PDB entry 8W04 | X-ray diffraction, 2.91 A resolution | chains A and B

[Chain A (and B)]
Name: DUF1735 domain-containing protein
Source organism: Bacteroides faecium
Notes: chain B of this document is another copy of the same molecule, construct and numbering; everything in this record applies to it too
Reference sequence: A0A6H0KVH8 (A0A6H0KVH8_9BACE); residues 22-507 here = UniProt positions 22-507
Amino-acid sequence (520 residues; each row starts with the number of its first residue; numbers below 1 keep their minus sign (Met-12 is residue -12)):
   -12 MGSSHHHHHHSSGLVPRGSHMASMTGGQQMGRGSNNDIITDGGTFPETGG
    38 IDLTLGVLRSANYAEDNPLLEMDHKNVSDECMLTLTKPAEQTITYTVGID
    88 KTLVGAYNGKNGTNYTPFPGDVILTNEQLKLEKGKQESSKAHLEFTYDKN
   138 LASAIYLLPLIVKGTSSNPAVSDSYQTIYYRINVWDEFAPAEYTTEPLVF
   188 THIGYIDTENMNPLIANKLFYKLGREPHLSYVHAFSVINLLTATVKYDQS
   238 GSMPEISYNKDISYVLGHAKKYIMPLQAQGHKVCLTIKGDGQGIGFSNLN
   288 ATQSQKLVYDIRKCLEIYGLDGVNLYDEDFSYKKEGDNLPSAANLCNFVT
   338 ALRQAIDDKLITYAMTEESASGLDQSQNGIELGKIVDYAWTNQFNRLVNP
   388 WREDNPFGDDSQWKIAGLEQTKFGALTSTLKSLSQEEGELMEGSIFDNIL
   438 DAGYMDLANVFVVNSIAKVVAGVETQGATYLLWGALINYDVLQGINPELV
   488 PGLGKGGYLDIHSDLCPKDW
Unresolved in the structure: -12 to 41, 151-162
Sequence notes: initiating methionine (-12); expression tag (-11 to 21)

[Chain A / chain B interface]
Contacting residue pairs - 9 pairs, chain A then chain B:
  Pro106(A) - Lys136(B)
  Pro106(A) - Asn137(B)
  Pro106(A) - Ala139(B)
  Gly107(A) - Asn137(B)
  Asp135(A) - Asn137(B)  hydrogen bond
  Asn137(A) - Pro106(B)
  Asn137(A) - Asp135(B)  hydrogen bond
  Asn137(A) - Asn137(B)
  Ala139(A) - Pro106(B)  hydrophobic
Other interface residues (no listed pair), chain A (7 interface residues in all): Pro104, Leu138
Other interface residues (no listed pair), chain B (6 interface residues in all): Leu138

[In short]
7 residues of chain A face 6 of chain B across their interface, with 2 hydrogen bonds. The hydrogen-bonded
pair is Asp135(A)-Asn137(B).
Both chains are DUF1735 domain-containing protein (Bacteroides faecium). Entry 8W04 (Crystal structure of
DUF1735-domain containing protein (GH18-like) from Bacteroides faecium at 2.9 A resolution (Space group ...)
was determined by X-ray diffraction, deposited together with 8U46, 8U47, 8U48, 8U9F and 8W01.
